PDB entry 8XRI | X-ray diffraction, 2.92 A resolution | chains A and E of the 6 polymer chains in the assembly

[Chain A]
Protein: DNA topoisomerase 2
Source organism: African swine fever virus BA71V
Notes: EC 5.6.2.2
UniProtKB: Q00942 (TOP2_ASFB7); residue numbers follow UniProt; this construct covers 409-1192
Chain sequence (784 residues; numbered 409 to 1192; the number before each row is that of its first residue):
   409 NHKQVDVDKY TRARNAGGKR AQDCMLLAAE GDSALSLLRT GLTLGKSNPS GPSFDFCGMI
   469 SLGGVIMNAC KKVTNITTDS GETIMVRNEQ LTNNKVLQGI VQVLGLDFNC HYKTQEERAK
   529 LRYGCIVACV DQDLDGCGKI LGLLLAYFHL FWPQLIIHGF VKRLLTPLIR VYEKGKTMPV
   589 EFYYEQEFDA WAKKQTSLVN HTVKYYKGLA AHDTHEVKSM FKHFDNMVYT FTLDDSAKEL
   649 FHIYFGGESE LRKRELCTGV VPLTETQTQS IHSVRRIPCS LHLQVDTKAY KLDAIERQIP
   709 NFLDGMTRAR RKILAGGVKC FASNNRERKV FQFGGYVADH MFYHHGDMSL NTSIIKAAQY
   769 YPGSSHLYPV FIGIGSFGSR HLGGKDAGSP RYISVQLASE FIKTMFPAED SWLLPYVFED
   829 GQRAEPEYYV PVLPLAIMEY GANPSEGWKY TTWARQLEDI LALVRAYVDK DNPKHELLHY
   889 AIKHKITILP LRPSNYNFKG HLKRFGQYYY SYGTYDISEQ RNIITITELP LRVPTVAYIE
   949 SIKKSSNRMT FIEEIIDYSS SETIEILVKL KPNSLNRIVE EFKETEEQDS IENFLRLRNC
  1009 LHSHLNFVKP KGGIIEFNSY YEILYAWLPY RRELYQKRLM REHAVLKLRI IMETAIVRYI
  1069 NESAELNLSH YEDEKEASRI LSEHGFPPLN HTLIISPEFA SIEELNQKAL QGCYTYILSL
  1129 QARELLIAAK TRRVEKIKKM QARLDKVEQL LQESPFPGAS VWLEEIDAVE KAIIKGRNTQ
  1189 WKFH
Not modelled in the structure: 409-412, 485-491
Ion coordination: Mg2+ site 1: Glu-438, Asp-539, Asp-541 (shared with 2 residues of chain C); Mg2+ site 2: Glu-593, Glu-827
UniProt features mapped onto this chain:
  - active site: Tyr-800 (O-(5'-phospho-DNA)-tyrosine intermediate)
  - binding site (Mg(2+)): Glu-438, Asp-539, Asp-541
  - site: Arg-799 (Transition state stabilizer)

[Chain E]
Molecule: 28-nt DNA strand
Source organism: African swine fever virus BA71V
Sequence (28 nucleotides; numbered 1 to 28; the number before each row is that of its first residue):
     1 GAGCAGCCGA GCTGCAGCTC GGCTGCTC
Ion coordination: Mg2+: DT13, DG14 (shared with 3 residues of chain B)

[Chain A / chain E interface]
Residue-residue contacts - 44 pairs, chain A then chain E:
  Val-473(A) / DT19(E)  base contact
  Val-473(A) / DC20(E)  sugar contact
  Ile-474(A) / DC20(E)  sugar contact
  Met-475(A) / DT19(E)  phosphate contact
  Met-475(A) / DC20(E)  phosphate contact
  Asn-476(A) / DC20(E)  hydrogen bond to the phosphate
  Asn-476(A) / DG21(E)  hydrogen bond to the phosphate
  Lys-479(A) / DG21(E)  salt bridge to the phosphate
  Lys-479(A) / DG22(E)  salt bridge to the phosphate
  Lys-480(A) / DC20(E)  salt bridge to the phosphate
  Gln-498(A) / DT19(E)  hydrogen bond to the phosphate
  Asn-502(A) / DT19(E)  phosphate contact
  Lys-547(A) / DC20(E)  hydrogen bond to the base
  Phe-653(A) / DG21(E)  phosphate contact
  Ser-657(A) / DG22(E)  phosphate contact
  Ser-657(A) / DC23(E)  hydrogen bond to the phosphate
  Arg-660(A) / DG22(E)  salt bridge to the phosphate
  Lys-661(A) / DC23(E)  salt bridge to the phosphate
  Lys-699(A) / DG21(E)  salt bridge to the phosphate
  Gln-706(A) / DG21(E)  base contact
  Ser-797(A) / DC15(E)  phosphate contact
  Arg-799(A) / DG14(E)  salt bridge to the phosphate
  Arg-799(A) / DC15(E)  salt bridge to the phosphate
  Tyr-800(A) / DG14(E)  hydrogen bond to the phosphate
  Tyr-800(A) / DC15(E)  phosphate contact
  Pro-852(A) / DG21(E)  hydrogen bond to the base
  Pro-852(A) / DG22(E)  base contact
  Ser-853(A) / DG21(E)  phosphate contact
  Ser-853(A) / DG22(E)  sugar contact
  Glu-854(A) / DG21(E)  sugar contact
  Gly-855(A) / DG22(E)  hydrogen bond to the phosphate
  Trp-856(A) / DG22(E)  sugar contact
  Lys-857(A) / DG22(E)  sugar contact
  Lys-857(A) / DC23(E)  hydrogen bond to the base
  Lys-952(A) / DT27(E)  phosphate contact
  Lys-952(A) / DC28(E)  phosphate contact
  Ser-953(A) / DT27(E)  hydrogen bond to the phosphate
  Ser-954(A) / DC28(E)  phosphate contact
  Arg-956(A) / DT27(E)  salt bridge to the phosphate
  Arg-1004(A) / DC26(E)  hydrogen bond to the phosphate
  Arg-1004(A) / DT27(E)  salt bridge to the phosphate
  His-1010(A) / DT24(E)  phosphate contact
  His-1010(A) / DG25(E)  phosphate contact
  His-1012(A) / DC23(E)  phosphate contact
Other interface residues (no listed pair), chain A (34 interface residues in all): Gly-471, Leu-551, Tyr-652
Other interface residues (no listed pair), chain E (14 interface residues in all): DT13, DC18

[Summary]
Chain A and chain E form an interface of 34 and 14 residues respectively; the contacts include 11 hydrogen
bonds and 10 salt bridges. Polar pairs include Lys-547(A)/DC20(E), Pro-852(A)/DG21(E) and Lys-857(A)/DC23(E).
Curated annotation (UniProt) lists active-site residue Tyr-800(A) and 3 Mg2+-binding residues on chain A.
Here chain A is DNA topoisomerase 2 and chain E is a 28-nt DNA strand, both from African swine fever virus
BA71V. Entry 8XRI (The crystal structure of AsfvTopII in complex with both G-DNA and T-DNA) was determined by
X-ray diffraction.
